Entry 8DPH (electron microscopy, 3.20 A resolution); this record covers chains C and D of the 5 polymer chains in the assembly.

Chain C:
Protein: Guanine nucleotide-binding protein G(I)/G(S)/G(T) subunit beta-1
Organism: Homo sapiens
UniProtKB: P62873 (GBB1_HUMAN); residues 2-340 here = UniProt positions 2-340
Chain sequence (358 residues; each row starts with the number of its first residue; numbers below 1 keep their minus sign (Met-17 is residue -17)):
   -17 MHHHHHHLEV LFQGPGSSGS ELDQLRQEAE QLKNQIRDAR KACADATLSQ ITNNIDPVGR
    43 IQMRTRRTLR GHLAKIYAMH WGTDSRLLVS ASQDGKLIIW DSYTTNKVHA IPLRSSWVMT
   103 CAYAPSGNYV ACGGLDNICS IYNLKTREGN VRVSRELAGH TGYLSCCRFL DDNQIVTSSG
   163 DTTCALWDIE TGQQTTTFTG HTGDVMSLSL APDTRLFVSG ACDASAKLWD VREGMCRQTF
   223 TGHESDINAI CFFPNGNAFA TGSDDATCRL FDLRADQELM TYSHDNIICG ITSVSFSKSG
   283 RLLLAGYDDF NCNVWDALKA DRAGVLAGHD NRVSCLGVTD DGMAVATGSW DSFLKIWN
Unresolved in the structure: -17 to 4
Construct notes: expression tag (-17 to 1)
Curated features (UniProtKB/Swiss-Prot):
  - modified residue: Ser2 (N-acetylserine), His266 (Phosphohistidine)

Chain D:
Protein: Guanine nucleotide-binding protein G(I)/G(S)/G(O) subunit gamma-2
Organism: Homo sapiens
UniProtKB: P59768 (GBG2_HUMAN); residue numbers follow UniProt; this construct covers 1-71
Chain sequence (71 residues; numbered 1 to 71; the number before each row is that of its first residue):
     1 MASNNTASIA QARKLVEQLK MEANIDRIKV SKAAADLMAY CEAHAKEDPL LTPVPASENP
    61 FREKKFFCAI L
Unresolved in the structure: 1-15, 52-55, 62-71
Curated features (UniProtKB/Swiss-Prot):
  - modified residue: Ala2 (N-acetylalanine), Cys68 (Cysteine methyl ester)
  - lipidation: Cys68 (S-geranylgeranyl cysteine)

How chain C and chain D interact:
Contacting residue pairs (55; chain C residue first):
  Ala11(C) with Leu19(D)
  Leu14(C) with Val16(D); Leu19(D), hydrophobic; Lys20(D)
  Ile18(C) with Leu19(D)
  Ala21(C) with Arg27(D)
  Arg22(C) with Glu22(D), salt bridge
  Cys25(C) with Arg27(D); Ile28(D); Lys29(D); Val30(D), hydrogen bond (backbone-backbone)
  Ala26(C) with Val30(D), hydrophobic
  Ala28(C) with Val30(D); Ser31(D)
  Leu30(C) with Ala34(D), hydrophobic
  Ile33(C) with Ala34(D), hydrophobic; Met38(D)
  Ile37(C) with Met38(D), hydrophobic; Glu42(D)
  Val40(C) with Leu51(D), hydrophobic
  Arg48(C) with Phe61(D)
  Arg49(C) with Phe61(D), hydrogen bond (side chain-backbone)
  Tyr85(C) with Pro60(D); Phe61(D), hydrophobic
  Gln220(C) with Ile25(D)
  Thr221(C) with Glu22(D), hydrogen bond (backbone-side chain)
  Phe235(C) with Leu37(D), hydrophobic; Tyr40(D), hydrophobic
  Pro236(C) with Tyr40(D)
  Asn237(C) with Leu37(D)
  Asp254(C) with Ala33(D)
  Arg256(C) with Arg27(D); Ile28(D); Asp36(D), salt bridge
  Asp258(C) with Ile25(D); Arg27(D), salt bridge
  Gln259(C) with Val30(D)
  Leu261(C) with Val30(D), hydrophobic; Leu37(D), hydrophobic
  Lys280(C) with Glu47(D)
  Ser281(C) with Tyr40(D); Cys41(D); His44(D); Asp48(D)
  Asp323(C) with Pro49(D)
  Gly324(C) with Pro49(D); Leu50(D)
  Met325(C) with Pro49(D), hydrophobic; Pro60(D)
  Ala326(C) with Phe61(D), hydrophobic
  Val327(C) with Leu50(D), hydrophobic
  Ile338(C) with Phe61(D), hydrophobic
  Asn340(C) with Leu50(D); Asn59(D), hydrogen bond; Phe61(D)
Other interface residues (no listed pair), chain C (45 interface residues in all): Lys15, Gln17, Met45, Ser84, Arg219, Leu252, Ala257, Gly282, Arg283, Leu284, Leu300
Other interface residues (no listed pair), chain D (30 interface residues in all): Ala23, Asp26, Ala35

In short:
45 residues of chain C face 30 of chain D across their interface; the contacts include 4 hydrogen bonds and 3
salt bridges. Among the polar pairs are Arg22(C)-Glu22(D), Arg256(C)-Asp36(D) and Asp258(C)-Arg27(D).
Here chain C is Guanine nucleotide-binding protein G(I)/G(S)/G(T) subunit beta-1 and chain D is Guanine
nucleotide-binding protein G(I)/G(S)/G(O) subunit gamma-2, both from Homo sapiens. Entry 8DPH (Cryo-EM
structure of the 5HT2C receptor (VGV isoform) bound to lorcaserin) was determined by electron microscopy (same
publication as 8DPF, 8DPG and 8DPI).
